4KE8 - chain A; structure by X-ray diffraction, 1.85 A resolution.

== Chain A ==
Name: Thermostable monoacylglycerol lipase
Source organism: Bacillus sp
Notes: EC 3.1.1.23
UniProtKB: P82597 (MGLP_BAC25); numbering as in UniProt (aligned over 1-250)
Sequence (270 residues; row label = number of the first residue in the row; numbers below 1 keep their minus sign (Met-19 is residue -19)):
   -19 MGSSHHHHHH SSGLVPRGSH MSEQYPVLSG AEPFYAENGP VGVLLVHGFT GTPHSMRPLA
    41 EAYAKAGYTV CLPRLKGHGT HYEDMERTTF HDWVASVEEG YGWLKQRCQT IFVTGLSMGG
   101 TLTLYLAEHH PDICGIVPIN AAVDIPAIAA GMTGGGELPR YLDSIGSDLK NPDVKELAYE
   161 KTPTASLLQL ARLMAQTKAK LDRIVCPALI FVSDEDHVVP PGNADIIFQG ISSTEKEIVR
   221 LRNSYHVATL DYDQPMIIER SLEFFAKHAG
Not modelled in the structure: -19 to 1, 250
Covalently attached groups: tetradecyl hydrogen (R)-(3-azidopropyl)phosphonate (1QY) linked to Ser97
Differences from the reference sequence: expression tag (-19 to 0)
Residues lining bound ligands: 1QY (tetradecyl hydrogen (R)-(3-azidopropyl)phosphonate): Gly28, Phe29, Thr30, Met98, Ile125, Ala127, Ile128, Gly131, Leu138, Leu142, Ile145, Glu156, Leu167, Leu170, Val198, Val199, His226
UniProt features mapped onto this chain:
  - active site: Ser97 (Nucleophile), Asp196 (Charge relay system), His226 (Charge relay system)
  - binding site (substrate): Phe29, Met98
  - site: Ile145 (Important for substrate specificity)
Reported in the primary citation:
  - conformationally variable residues (side-chain flip): Ile145
  - binding site for 1QY: Phe29, Ser97, Met98, Ile145
  - mutagenesis - I145G, I145S: decreased catalytic activity on 1-OG
  - mutagenesis - I145G, I145S: decreased catalytic activity on 1-LG
  - catalytic residues: Asp196, His226 (proposed by the authors, not directly observed)

== Summary ==
Covalently linked compound 1QY: at Ser97. Curated annotation (UniProt) lists 3 active-site residues and
substrate-binding residues Phe29 and Met98. The paper reports catalytic residues Asp196 and His226; I145G and
I145S reduce catalytic activity on 1-OG.
Chain A is Thermostable monoacylglycerol lipase (Bacillus sp); the structure, Crystal structure of
Monoglyceride lipase from Bacillus sp. H257 in complex with monopalmitoyl glycerol analogue, was determined by
X-ray diffraction together with 4KE6, 4KE7, 4KE9 and 4KEA from the same study.
